Entry 7ZTS (electron microscopy, 16.00 A resolution (very low resolution: no residue pairs are listed; an interface is given only as per-side residue counts)); this record covers chains AB and DL of the 110 polymer chains in the assembly.

== Chain AB (and DL) ==
Protein: Major capsid protein
From: Saccharomyces cerevisiae BY4741
Notes: chain DL of this document is another copy of the same molecule, construct and numbering; everything in this record applies to it too
UniProt: Q87026 (GAG_SCVLB); residue numbers follow UniProt; this construct covers 1-697
Chain sequence (697 residues; numbered 1 to 697; the number before each row is that of its first residue):
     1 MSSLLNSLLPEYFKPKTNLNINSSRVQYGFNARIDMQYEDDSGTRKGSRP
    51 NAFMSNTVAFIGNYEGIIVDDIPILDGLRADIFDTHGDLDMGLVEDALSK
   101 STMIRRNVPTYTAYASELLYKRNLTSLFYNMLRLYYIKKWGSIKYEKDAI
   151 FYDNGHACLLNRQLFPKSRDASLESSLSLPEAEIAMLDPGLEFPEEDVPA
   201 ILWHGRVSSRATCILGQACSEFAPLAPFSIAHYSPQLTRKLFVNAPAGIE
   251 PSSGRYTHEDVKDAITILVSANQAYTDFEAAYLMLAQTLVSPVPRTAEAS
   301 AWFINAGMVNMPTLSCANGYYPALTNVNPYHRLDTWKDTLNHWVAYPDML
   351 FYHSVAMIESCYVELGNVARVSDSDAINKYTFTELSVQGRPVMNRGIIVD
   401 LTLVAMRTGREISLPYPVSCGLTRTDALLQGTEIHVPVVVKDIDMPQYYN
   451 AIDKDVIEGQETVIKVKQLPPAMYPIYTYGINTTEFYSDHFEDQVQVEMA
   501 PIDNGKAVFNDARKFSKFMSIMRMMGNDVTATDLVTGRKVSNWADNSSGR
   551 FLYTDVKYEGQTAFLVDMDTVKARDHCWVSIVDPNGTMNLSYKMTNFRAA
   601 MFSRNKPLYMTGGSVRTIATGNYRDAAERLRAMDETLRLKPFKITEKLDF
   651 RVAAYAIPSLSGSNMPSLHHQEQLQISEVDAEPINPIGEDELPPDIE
Disordered / not traced: 659-697

== Interface between chain AB and chain DL ==
At this resolution (16 A) residue pairs are not listed: 11 residues of chain AB and 15 of chain DL lie at the interface.

== Overview ==
11 residues of chain AB face 15 of chain DL across their interface.
Chain AB and chain DL are both Major capsid protein (Saccharomyces cerevisiae BY4741); the structure,
Saccharomyces cerevisiae L-BC virus, open particle, asymmetric reconstruction, was determined by electron
microscopy, deposited together with 7QWX, 7QWZ and 7ZUF.
